PDB entry 7K0N | electron microscopy, 3.10 A resolution | chains A and B of the 8 polymer chains in the assembly

Chain A:
Molecule: Serine palmitoyltransferase 1
From: Homo sapiens
Notes: EC 2.3.1.50
UniProtKB: O15269 (SPTC1_HUMAN); residue numbers follow UniProt; this construct covers 1-473
Sequence (473 residues; row label = number of the first residue in the row):
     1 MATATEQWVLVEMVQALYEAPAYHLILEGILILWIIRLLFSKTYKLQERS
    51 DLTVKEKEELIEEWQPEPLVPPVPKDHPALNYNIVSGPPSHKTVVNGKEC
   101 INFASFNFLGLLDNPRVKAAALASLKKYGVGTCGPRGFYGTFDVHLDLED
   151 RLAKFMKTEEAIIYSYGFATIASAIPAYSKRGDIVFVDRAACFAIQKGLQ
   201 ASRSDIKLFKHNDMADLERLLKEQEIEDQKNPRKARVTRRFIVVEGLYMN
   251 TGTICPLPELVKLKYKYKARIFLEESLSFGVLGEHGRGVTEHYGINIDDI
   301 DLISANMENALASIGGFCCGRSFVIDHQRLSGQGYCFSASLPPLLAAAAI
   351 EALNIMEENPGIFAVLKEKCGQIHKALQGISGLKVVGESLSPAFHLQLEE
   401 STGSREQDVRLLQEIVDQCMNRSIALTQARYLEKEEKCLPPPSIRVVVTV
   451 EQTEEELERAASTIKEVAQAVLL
Unresolved in the structure: 1-9
Swiss-Prot annotation at these positions:
  - modified residue: Tyr-164 (Phosphotyrosine)
What the authors report for this chain:
  - post-translational modification sites: Tyr-164 (citing earlier work)
  - disease-associated variants - A20S, S331F, S331Y: decreased binding to ORM1-like protein 3 (proposed by the authors, not directly observed)
  - disease-associated variants - A20S, S331F, S331Y (proposed by the authors, not directly observed)

Chain B:
Molecule: Serine palmitoyltransferase 2
From: Homo sapiens
Notes: EC 2.3.1.50
UniProtKB: O15270 (SPTC2_HUMAN); residues 1-562 here = UniProt positions 1-562
Sequence (562 residues; each row starts with the number of its first residue):
     1 MRPEPGGCCCRRTVRANGCVANGEVRNGYVRSSAAAAAAAAAGQIHHVTQ
    51 NGGLYKRPFNEAFEETPMLVAVLTYVGYGVLTLFGYLRDFLRYWRIEKCH
   101 HATEREEQKDFVSLYQDFENFYTRNLYMRIRDNWNRPICSVPGARVDIME
   151 RQSHDYNWSFKYTGNIIKGVINMGSYNYLGFARNTGSCQEAAAKVLEEYG
   201 AGVCSTRQEIGNLDKHEELEELVARFLGVEAAMAYGMGFATNSMNIPALV
   251 GKGCLILSDELNHASLVLGARLSGATIRIFKHNNMQSLEKLLKDAIVYGQ
   301 PRTRRPWKKILILVEGIYSMEGSIVRLPEVIALKKKYKAYLYLDEAHSIG
   351 ALGPTGRGVVEYFGLDPEDVDVMMGTFTKSFGASGGYIGGKKELIDYLRT
   401 HSHSAVYATSLSPPVVEQIITSMKCIMGQDGTSLGKECVQQLAENTRYFR
   451 RRLKEMGFIIYGNEDSPVVPLMLYMPAKIGAFGREMLKRNIGVVVVGFPA
   501 TPIIESRARFCLSAAHTKEILDTALKEIDEVGDLLQLKYSRHRLVPLLDR
   551 PFDETTYEETED
Unresolved in the structure: 1-52, 544-562
Modified / non-standard residues: Lys-379 ((2S)-2-amino-6-[[3-hydroxy-2-methyl-5-(phosphonooxymethyl)pyridin-4-yl]methylideneamino]hexanoic acid; LLP)
Swiss-Prot annotation at these positions:
  - modified residue: Lys-379 (N6-(pyridoxal phosphate)lysine)
What the authors report for this chain:
  - mutagenesis - R302A/R304A/R305A: unchanged catalytic activity
  - disease-associated variants - I504F: decreased binding to ORM1-like protein 3 (proposed by the authors, not directly observed)
  - disease-associated variants - I504F (proposed by the authors, not directly observed)

Chain A / chain B interface:
Pairs across the interface - 150 pairs, chain A then chain B:
  Leu-60(A) with Val-297(B), hydrophobic
  Ile-61(A) with Ile-296(B), hydrophobic; Tyr-337(B), hydrophobic; Lys-338(B)
  Trp-64(A) with Pro-306(B); Trp-307(B), hydrogen bond (side chain-backbone); Tyr-337(B); Lys-338(B), hydrogen bond (backbone-side chain)
  Gln-65(A) with Lys-338(B)
  Pro-66(A) with Lys-308(B); Lys-338(B)
  Glu-67(A) with Lys-308(B), hydrogen bond (backbone-backbone); Lys-309(B); Tyr-340(B), hydrogen bond (backbone-side chain)
  Pro-68(A) with Lys-309(B); Tyr-340(B)
  Leu-69(A) with Lys-309(B); Tyr-340(B); Val-372(B), hydrophobic
  Val-70(A) with Glu-393(B); Leu-394(B), hydrophobic; Tyr-397(B), hydrophobic
  Pro-71(A) with Tyr-397(B), hydrophobic
  His-77(A) with Thr-400(B); His-401(B)
  Ala-79(A) with Gln-208(B)
  Tyr-82(A) with Gln-208(B); Asn-212(B); Arg-399(B), hydrogen bond (side chain-backbone); Ala-405(B)
  Asn-83(A) with Glu-209(B), hydrogen bond (side chain-backbone); Asn-212(B), hydrogen bond (backbone-side chain)
  Val-85(A) with Ile-210(B); Asn-212(B), hydrogen bond (backbone-backbone); Leu-213(B); Asp-214(B), hydrogen bond (backbone-backbone)
  Gly-87(A) with Leu-213(B)
  Pro-88(A) with Glu-198(B); Tyr-199(B)
  Pro-89(A) with Val-203(B), hydrophobic; Leu-213(B), hydrophobic
  Asn-102(A) with Ile-210(B)
  Ala-104(A) with Ile-210(B), hydrophobic
  Phe-106(A) with Cys-204(B), hydrogen bond (backbone-backbone)
  Asn-107(A) with Cys-204(B)
  Leu-112(A) with Ala-201(B); Gly-202(B)
  Asp-113(A) with Tyr-199(B)
  Lys-118(A) with Leu-196(B); Glu-197(B)
  Ala-121(A) with Leu-196(B), hydrophobic
  Leu-122(A) with Ala-193(B), hydrophobic
  Leu-125(A) with Ala-193(B)
  Lys-126(A) with Asn-184(B); Gln-189(B)
  Lys-127(A) with Asn-184(B)
  Tyr-128(A) with Cys-139(B); Val-141(B)
  Val-130(A) with Gly-382(B); Ala-383(B), hydrophobic; Gln-418(B)
  Gly-131(A) with Gly-382(B), hydrogen bond (backbone-backbone)
  Thr-132(A) with Pro-142(B)
  Cys-133(A) with Tyr-176(B), hydrogen bond (backbone-backbone); Asn-177(B), hydrogen bond; Ala-182(B), hydrophobic
  Pro-135(A) with Tyr-176(B)
  Arg-136(A) with Asn-135(B)
  Gly-137(A) with Trp-134(B); Asn-135(B)
  Phe-138(A) with Trp-134(B); Gly-174(B); Tyr-176(B); Val-494(B), hydrophobic; Arg-509(B)
  Tyr-139(A) with Arg-136(B), hydrogen bond; Ile-148(B), hydrophobic; Gly-174(B); Ser-175(B); Gly-492(B); Val-493(B), hydrogen bond (side chain-backbone); Val-494(B), hydrophobic
  Thr-141(A) with Pro-137(B); Ile-138(B), hydrogen bond (backbone-backbone)
  Phe-142(A) with Ile-138(B); Ser-140(B); Pro-142(B), hydrophobic
  Asp-143(A) with Ile-138(B), hydrogen bond (backbone-backbone); Met-149(B)
  Leu-146(A) with Tyr-162(B)
  Tyr-166(A) with Gly-236(B); Met-237(B), hydrophobic; Ala-240(B), hydrophobic; Met-244(B), hydrophobic; Ser-404(B), hydrogen bond; Ala-408(B)
  Phe-168(A) with Met-244(B), hydrophobic; Tyr-407(B), hydrophobic
  Tyr-178(A) with Tyr-115(B)
  Phe-193(A) with His-403(B); Tyr-407(B), hydrophobic
  Gln-200(A) with Leu-272(B), hydrogen bond (side chain-backbone)
  Arg-236(A) with Val-112(B)
  Thr-238(A) with Val-112(B)
  Arg-239(A) with Val-112(B); Ser-113(B), hydrogen bond (side chain-backbone); Leu-114(B), hydrogen bond (side chain-backbone)
  Arg-240(A) with Val-112(B)
  Lys-264(A) with Gln-108(B); Phe-111(B)
  Tyr-265(A) with Arg-105(B), hydrogen bond
  Lys-268(A) with Asp-110(B), salt bridge; Phe-111(B)
  Ala-269(A) with Phe-111(B)
  Arg-270(A) with Glu-104(B), salt bridge; Phe-111(B); Val-112(B), hydrogen bond (side chain-backbone); Leu-114(B)
  Asp-298(A) with Arg-105(B)
  Glu-308(A) with Cys-204(B); Thr-409(B), hydrogen bond
  Ala-312(A) with Ala-201(B)
  Ile-314(A) with Ser-410(B)
  Arg-321(A) with Thr-103(B), hydrogen bond (side chain-backbone)
  Phe-323(A) with Ala-102(B); Tyr-115(B), hydrogen bond (backbone-side chain)
  Val-324(A) with Tyr-115(B)
  His-327(A) with Tyr-115(B)
  Leu-330(A) with Tyr-127(B)
  Gln-333(A) with Phe-239(B); Leu-268(B)
  Phe-337(A) with Phe-239(B); His-263(B); Ala-264(B), hydrophobic
  Ser-338(A) with Met-237(B); Lys-379(B)
  Ala-339(A) with Thr-378(B); Lys-379(B)
  Pro-342(A) with Ser-384(B)
  Leu-344(A) with Leu-196(B), hydrophobic
  Leu-345(A) with Ala-201(B)
  Thr-427(A) with Glu-209(B)
  Arg-430(A) with Gln-208(B); Glu-209(B); Val-406(B)
  Tyr-431(A) with Tyr-407(B)
  Leu-432(A) with His-403(B); Tyr-407(B), hydrogen bond (backbone-side chain)
  Glu-436(A) with Tyr-407(B)
  Arg-445(A) with Glu-209(B), salt bridge
Interface residues without a listed pair, chain A (101 interface residues in all): Leu-52, Lys-57, Glu-62, Ile-84, Ser-105, Gly-129, Gly-134, Ser-165, Ala-169, Lys-197, Ala-201, Arg-203, Ala-235, Phe-241, Asp-299, Asp-301, Asn-309, Gly-334, Ala-348, Gln-428, Ala-429
Interface residues without a listed pair, chain B (106 interface residues in all): Glu-107, Gln-116, Thr-123, Asn-172, Arg-183, Ala-192, Gly-200, Arg-207, Glu-217, Leu-249, Arg-271, Tyr-298, Ile-310, Asp-371, Ser-412, Pro-414, Val-415
Interface features reported in the paper:
  - hot spots on chain B (mutagenesis) - R305A: decreased binding to ORM1-like protein 3

Summary:
The interface between chain A and chain B involves 101 residues on one side and 106 on the other; the contacts
include 27 hydrogen bonds and 3 salt bridges. Among the polar pairs are Lys-268(A)/Asp-110(B),
Arg-270(A)/Glu-104(B) and Arg-445(A)/Glu-209(B). From the paper: A20S, S331F and S331Y of chain A reduce
binding to ORM1-like protein 3; a modification site at Tyr-164(A); 6 substitutions were tested in all.
Chain A is Serine palmitoyltransferase 1 and chain B is Serine palmitoyltransferase 2, both from Homo sapiens;
the structure, Human serine palmitoyltransferase complex SPTLC1/SPLTC2/ssSPTa/ORMDL3, class 2, was determined
by electron microscopy together with 7K0I, 7K0J, 7K0K, 7K0L, 7K0M, 7K0O, 7K0P and 7K0Q from the same study.
